1DK0 - chain A; structure by X-ray diffraction, 1.77 A resolution.

== Chain A ==
Protein: Heme-binding protein A
Source organism: Serratia marcescens
Reference sequence: Q54450 (HASA_SERMA); residue numbers follow UniProt; this construct covers 1-188
Amino-acid sequence (188 residues; numbered 1 to 188; the number before each row is that of its first residue):
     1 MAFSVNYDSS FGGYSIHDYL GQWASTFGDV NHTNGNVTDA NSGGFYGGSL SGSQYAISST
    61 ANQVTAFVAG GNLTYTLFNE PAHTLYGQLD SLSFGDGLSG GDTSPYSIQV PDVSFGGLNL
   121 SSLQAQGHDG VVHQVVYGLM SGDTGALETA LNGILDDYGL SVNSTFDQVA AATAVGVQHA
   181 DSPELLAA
Disordered / not traced: 1, 175-188
Swiss-Prot annotation at these positions:
  - binding site (heme): His32, Tyr75
Ion coordination: heme Fe: His32, Tyr75
Ligand contacts: heme (HEM): His32, Thr33, Asn34, Gly35, Asn36, Val37, Ser42, Phe45, Tyr55, Tyr75, Leu77, Phe78, His83, Leu85, His128, His133, Tyr137, Met140

== In short ==
Bound to chain A: heme. His32 and Tyr75 form the heme Fe site. UniProt lists heme-binding residues His32 and
Tyr75.
Chain A is Heme-binding protein A (Serratia marcescens); the structure, Crystal structure of the hemophore
hasa from serratia marcescens crystal form P2(1), PH8, was determined by X-ray diffraction together with 1DKH
from the same study.
